5VNO - chains A and C of the 3 polymer chains in the assembly; structure by X-ray diffraction, 2.90 A resolution.

Chain A:
Name: Protein transport protein Sec23A
Source organism: Homo sapiens
UniProt: Q15436 (SC23A_HUMAN); numbering as in UniProt (aligned over 1-764)
Chain sequence (764 residues; row label = number of the first residue in the row):
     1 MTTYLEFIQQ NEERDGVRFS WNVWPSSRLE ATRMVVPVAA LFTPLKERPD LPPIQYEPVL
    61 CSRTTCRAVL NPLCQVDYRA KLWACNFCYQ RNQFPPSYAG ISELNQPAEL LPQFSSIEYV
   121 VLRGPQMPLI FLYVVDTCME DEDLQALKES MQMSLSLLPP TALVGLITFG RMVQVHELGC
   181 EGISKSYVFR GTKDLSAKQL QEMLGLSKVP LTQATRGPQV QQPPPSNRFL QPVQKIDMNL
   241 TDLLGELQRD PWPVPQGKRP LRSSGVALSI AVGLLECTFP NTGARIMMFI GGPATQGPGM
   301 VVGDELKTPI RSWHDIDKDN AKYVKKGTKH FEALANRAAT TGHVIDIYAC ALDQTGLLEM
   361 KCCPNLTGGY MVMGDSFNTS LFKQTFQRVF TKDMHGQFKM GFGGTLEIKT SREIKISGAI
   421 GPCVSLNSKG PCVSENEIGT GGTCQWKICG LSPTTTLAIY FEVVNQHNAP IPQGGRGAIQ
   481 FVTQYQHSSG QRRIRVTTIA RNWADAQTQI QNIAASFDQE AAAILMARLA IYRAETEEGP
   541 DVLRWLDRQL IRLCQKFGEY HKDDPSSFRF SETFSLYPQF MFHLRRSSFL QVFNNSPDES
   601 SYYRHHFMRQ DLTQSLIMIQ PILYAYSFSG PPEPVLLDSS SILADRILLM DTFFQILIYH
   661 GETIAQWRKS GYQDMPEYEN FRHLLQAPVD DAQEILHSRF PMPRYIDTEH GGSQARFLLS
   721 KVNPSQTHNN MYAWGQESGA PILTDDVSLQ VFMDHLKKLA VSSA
Disordered / not traced: 1-2, 206-222, 465-473, 538-540, 667-678, 724-741
Metal / ion sites: Zn2+: Cys-61, Cys-66, Cys-85, Cys-88

Chain C:
Name: Vesicle-trafficking protein SEC22b
Source organism: Mus musculus
UniProt: O08547 (SC22B_MOUSE); numbering as in UniProt (aligned over 1-157)
Chain sequence (157 residues; each row starts with the number of its first residue):
     1 MVLLTMIARV ADGLPLAASM QEDEQSGRDL QQYQSQAKQL FRKLNEQSPT RCTLEAGAMT
    61 FHYIIEQGVC YLVLCEAAFP KKLAFAYLED LHSEFDEQHG KKVPTVSRPY SFIEFDTFIQ
   121 KTKKLYIDSR ARRNLGSINT ELQDVQRIMV ANIEEVL
Disordered / not traced: 24-28, 133-147
Swiss-Prot annotation at these positions:
  - modified residue: Lys-38 (N6-acetyllysine), Ser-137 (Phosphoserine), Thr-140 (Phosphothreonine)

Chain A / chain C interface:
Contacting residue pairs (11; chain A residue first):
  Arg-249(A) with Arg-130(C), hydrogen bond (side chain-backbone)
  Asp-250(A) with Arg-130(C), hydrogen bond (backbone-side chain)
  Pro-251(A) with Arg-130(C)
  Trp-252(A) with Arg-130(C), hydrogen bond (backbone-side chain)
  Pro-253(A) with Ile-127(C)
  Val-254(A) with Asp-128(C), hydrogen bond (backbone-side chain); Ser-129(C), hydrogen bond (backbone-side chain)
  Pro-255(A) with Met-1(C), hydrophobic
  Gln-256(A) with Met-1(C); Pro-80(C); Ser-129(C)
Other interface residues (no listed pair), chain A (10 interface residues in all): Thr-137, Glu-140
Other interface residues (no listed pair), chain C (8 interface residues in all): Phe-79, Leu-83

Overview:
10 residues of chain A and 8 residues of chain C are in contact; the contacts include 5 hydrogen bonds. Polar
contacts include Arg-249(A)/Arg-130(C), Asp-250(A)/Arg-130(C) and Trp-252(A)/Arg-130(C). Cys-61(A), Cys-66(A),
Cys-85(A) and Cys-88(A) form the Zn2+ site.
Chain A is Protein transport protein Sec23A (Homo sapiens) and chain C is Vesicle-trafficking protein SEC22b
(Mus musculus); the structure, Crystal structure of Sec23a/Sec24a/Sec22, was determined by X-ray diffraction
(same publication as 5VNE, 5VNF, 5VNG, 5VNH, 5VNI, 5VNJ and 4 further entries).
